9E11 - chains B and D of the 4 polymer chains in the assembly; structure by electron microscopy, 2.86 A resolution.

Chain B:
Name: Cytoplasmic dynein 1 heavy chain 1
Source organism: Homo sapiens
UniProt: Q14204 (DYHC1_HUMAN); residue numbers follow UniProt; this construct covers 1-4646
Amino-acid sequence (4646 residues; row label = number of the first residue in the row):
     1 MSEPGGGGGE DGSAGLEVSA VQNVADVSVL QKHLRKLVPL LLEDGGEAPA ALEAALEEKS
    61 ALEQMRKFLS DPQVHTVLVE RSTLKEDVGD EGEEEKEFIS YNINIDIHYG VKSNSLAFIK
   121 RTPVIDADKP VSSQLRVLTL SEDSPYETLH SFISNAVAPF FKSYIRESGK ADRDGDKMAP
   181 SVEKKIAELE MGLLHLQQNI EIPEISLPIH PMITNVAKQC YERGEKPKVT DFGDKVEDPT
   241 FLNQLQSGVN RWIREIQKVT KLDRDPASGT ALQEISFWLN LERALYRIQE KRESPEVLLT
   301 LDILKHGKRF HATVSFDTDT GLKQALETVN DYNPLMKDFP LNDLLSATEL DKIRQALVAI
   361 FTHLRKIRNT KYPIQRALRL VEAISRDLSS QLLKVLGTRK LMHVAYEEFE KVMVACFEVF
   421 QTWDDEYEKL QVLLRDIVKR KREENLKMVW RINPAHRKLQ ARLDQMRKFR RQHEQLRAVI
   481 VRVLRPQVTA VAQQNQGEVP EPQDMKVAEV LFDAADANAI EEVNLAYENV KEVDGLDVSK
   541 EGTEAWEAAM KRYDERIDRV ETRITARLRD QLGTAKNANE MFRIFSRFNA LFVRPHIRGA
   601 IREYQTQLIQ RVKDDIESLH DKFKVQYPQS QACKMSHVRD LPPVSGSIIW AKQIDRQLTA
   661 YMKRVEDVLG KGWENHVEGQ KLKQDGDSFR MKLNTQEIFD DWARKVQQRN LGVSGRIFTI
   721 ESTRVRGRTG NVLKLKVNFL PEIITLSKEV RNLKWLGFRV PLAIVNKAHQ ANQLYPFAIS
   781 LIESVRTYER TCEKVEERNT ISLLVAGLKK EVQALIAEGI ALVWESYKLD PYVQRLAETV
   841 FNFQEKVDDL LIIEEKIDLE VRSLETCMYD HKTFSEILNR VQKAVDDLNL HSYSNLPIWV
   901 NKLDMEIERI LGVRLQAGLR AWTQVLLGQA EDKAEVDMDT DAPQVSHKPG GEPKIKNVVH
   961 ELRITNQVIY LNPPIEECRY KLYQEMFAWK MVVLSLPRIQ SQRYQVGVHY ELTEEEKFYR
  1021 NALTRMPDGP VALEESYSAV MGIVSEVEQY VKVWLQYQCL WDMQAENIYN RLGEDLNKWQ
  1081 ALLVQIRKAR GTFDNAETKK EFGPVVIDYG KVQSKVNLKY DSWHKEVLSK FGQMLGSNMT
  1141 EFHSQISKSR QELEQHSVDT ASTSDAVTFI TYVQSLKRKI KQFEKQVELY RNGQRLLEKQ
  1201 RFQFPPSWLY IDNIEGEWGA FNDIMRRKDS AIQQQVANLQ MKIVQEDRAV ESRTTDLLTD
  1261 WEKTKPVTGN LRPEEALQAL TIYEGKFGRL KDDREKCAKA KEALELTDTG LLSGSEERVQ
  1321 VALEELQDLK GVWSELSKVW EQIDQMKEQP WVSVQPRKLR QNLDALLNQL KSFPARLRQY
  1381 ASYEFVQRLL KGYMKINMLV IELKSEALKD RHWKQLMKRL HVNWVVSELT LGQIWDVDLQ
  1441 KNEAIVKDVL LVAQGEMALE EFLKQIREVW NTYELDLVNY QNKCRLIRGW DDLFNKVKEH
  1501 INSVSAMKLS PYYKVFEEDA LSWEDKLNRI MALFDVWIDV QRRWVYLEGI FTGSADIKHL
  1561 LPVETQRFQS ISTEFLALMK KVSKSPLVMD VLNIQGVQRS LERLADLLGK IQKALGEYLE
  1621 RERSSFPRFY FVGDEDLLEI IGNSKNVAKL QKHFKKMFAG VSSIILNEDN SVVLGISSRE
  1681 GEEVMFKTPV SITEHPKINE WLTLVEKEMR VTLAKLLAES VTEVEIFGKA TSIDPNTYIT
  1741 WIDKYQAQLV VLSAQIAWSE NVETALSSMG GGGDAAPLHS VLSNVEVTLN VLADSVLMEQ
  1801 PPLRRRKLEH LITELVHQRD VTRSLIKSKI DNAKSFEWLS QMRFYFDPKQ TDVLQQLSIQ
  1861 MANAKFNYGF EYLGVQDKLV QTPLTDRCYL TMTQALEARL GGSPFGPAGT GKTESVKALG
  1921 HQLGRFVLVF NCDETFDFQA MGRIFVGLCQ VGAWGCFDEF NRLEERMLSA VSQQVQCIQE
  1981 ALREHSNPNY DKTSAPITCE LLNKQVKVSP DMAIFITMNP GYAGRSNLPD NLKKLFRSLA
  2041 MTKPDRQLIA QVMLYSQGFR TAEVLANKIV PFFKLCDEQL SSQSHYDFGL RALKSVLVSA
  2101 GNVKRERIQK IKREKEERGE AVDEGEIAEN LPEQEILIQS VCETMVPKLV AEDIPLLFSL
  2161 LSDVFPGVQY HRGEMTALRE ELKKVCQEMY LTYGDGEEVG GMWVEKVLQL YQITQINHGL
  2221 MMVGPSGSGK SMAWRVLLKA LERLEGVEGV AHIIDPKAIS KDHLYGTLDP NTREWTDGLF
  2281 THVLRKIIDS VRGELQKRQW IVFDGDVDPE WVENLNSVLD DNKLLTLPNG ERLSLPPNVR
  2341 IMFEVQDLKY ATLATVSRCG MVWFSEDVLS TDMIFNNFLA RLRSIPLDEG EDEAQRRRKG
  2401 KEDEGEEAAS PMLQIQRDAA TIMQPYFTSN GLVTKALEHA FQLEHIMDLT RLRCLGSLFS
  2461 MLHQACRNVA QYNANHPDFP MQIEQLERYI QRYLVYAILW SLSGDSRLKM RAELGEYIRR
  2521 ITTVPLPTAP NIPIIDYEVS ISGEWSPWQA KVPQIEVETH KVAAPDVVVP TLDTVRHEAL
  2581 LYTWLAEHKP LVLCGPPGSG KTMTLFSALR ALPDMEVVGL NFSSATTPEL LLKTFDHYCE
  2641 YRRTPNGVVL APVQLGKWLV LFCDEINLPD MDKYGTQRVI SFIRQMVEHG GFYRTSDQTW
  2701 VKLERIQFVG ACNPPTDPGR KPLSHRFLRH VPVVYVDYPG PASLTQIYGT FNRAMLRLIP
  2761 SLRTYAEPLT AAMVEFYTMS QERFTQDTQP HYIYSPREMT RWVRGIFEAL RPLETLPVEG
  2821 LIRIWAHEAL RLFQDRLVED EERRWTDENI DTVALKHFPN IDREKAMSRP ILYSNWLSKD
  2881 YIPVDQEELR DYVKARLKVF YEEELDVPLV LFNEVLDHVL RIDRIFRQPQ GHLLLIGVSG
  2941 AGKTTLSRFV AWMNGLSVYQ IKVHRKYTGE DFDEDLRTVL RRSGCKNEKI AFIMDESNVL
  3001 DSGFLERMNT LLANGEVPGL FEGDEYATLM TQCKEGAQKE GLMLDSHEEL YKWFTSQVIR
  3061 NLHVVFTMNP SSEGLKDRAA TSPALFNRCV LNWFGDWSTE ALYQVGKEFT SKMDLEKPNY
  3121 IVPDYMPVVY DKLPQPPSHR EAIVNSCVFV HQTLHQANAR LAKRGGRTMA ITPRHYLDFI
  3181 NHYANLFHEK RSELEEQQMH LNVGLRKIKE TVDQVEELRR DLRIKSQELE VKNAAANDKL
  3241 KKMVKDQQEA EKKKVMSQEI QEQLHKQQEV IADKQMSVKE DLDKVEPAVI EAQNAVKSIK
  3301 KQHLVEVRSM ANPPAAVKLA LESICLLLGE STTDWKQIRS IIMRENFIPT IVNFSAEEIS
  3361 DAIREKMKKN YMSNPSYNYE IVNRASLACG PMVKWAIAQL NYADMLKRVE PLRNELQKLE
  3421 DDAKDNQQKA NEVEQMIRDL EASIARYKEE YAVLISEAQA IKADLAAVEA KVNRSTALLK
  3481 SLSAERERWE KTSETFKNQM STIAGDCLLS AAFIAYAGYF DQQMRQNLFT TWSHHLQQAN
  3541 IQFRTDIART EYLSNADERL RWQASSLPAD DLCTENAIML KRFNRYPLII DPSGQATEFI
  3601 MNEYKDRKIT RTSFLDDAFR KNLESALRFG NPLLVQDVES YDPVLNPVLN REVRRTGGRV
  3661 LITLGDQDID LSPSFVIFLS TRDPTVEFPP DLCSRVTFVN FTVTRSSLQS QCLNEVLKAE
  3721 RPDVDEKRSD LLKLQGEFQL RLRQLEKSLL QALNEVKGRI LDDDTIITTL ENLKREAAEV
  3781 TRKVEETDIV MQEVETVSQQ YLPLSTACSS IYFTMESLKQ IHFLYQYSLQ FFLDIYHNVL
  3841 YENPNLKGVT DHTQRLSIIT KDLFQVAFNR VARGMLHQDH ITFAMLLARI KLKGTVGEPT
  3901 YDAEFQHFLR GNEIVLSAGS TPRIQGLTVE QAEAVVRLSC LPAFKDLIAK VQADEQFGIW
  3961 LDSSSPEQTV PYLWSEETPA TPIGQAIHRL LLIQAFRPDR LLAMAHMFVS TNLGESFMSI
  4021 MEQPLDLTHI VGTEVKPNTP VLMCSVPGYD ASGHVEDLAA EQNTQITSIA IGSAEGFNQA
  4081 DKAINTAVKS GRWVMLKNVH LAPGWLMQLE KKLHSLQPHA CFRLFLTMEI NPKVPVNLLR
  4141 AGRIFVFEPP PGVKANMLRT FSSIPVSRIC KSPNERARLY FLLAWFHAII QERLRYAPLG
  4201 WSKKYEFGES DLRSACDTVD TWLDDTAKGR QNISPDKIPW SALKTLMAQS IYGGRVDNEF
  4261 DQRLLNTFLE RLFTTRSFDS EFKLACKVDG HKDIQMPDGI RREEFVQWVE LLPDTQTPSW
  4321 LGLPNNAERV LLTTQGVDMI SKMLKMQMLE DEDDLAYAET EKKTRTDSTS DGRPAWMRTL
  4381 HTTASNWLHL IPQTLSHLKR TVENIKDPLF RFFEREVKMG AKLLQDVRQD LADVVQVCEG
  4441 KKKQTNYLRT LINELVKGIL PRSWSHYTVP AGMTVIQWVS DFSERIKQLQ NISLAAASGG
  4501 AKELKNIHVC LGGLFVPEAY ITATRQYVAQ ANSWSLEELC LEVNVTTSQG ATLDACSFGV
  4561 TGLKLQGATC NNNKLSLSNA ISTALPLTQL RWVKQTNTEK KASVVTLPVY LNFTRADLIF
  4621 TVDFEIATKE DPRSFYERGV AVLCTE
Unresolved in the structure: 1-1456, 2390-2409, 3243-3448, 4348-4373, 4646
Ion coordination: Mg2+ site 1: Thr1913 (together with ADP); Mg2+ site 2: Ser2231, Glu2344 (together with ATP)
Residues lining bound ligands:
  - ADP (adenosine-5'-diphosphate), molecule 1: Leu1879, Val1880, Thr1882, Thr1885, Pro1907, Ala1908, Gly1909, Thr1910, Gly1911, Lys1912, Thr1913, Glu1914, Ile2049, Leu2090, Arg2091, Lys2094, Asp2320, Asp2321, Arg2358
  - ADP, molecule 2: Val2567, Val2568, Val2569, Thr2571, Thr2574, Pro2596, Pro2597, Gly2598, Ser2599, Gly2600, Lys2601, Thr2602, Met2603, Pro2739, Ile2747, Tyr2748, Phe2751, Pro2796, Arg2797, Thr2800
  - ADP, molecule 3: Val2907, Pro2908, Leu2909, Val2910, Phe2912, Val2915, Val2938, Ser2939, Gly2940, Ala2941, Gly2942, Lys2943, Thr2944, Thr2945, Trp3097, Arg3174, Leu3177, Asn3650
  - ATP (adenosine-5'-triphosphate): Leu2191, Thr2192, Trp2203, Pro2225, Ser2226, Gly2227, Ser2228, Gly2229, Lys2230, Ser2231, Met2232, Glu2344, Leu2369, Met2373, Ile2374, Asn2377, Leu2452, Arg2684, Glu2688, Arg2726, Arg2729
Swiss-Prot annotation at these positions:
  - binding site (ATP): Gly1906 to Thr1913, Gly2224 to Ser2231, Gly2595 to Thr2602, Gly2937 to Thr2944
  - modified residue: Ser2 (N-acetylserine), Ser70 (Phosphoserine), Lys1125 (N6-acetyllysine), Ser1230 (Phosphoserine), Lys3480 (N6-acetyllysine), Ser4162 (Phosphoserine), Lys4283 (N6-acetyllysine), Thr4366 (Phosphothreonine), Ser4368 (Phosphoserine)
  - natural variant: Glu94 (E94K: Found in a patient with spinal muscular atrophy; uncertain significance), Lys129 (K129I: In CDCBM13), Arg264 (R264L: In SMALED1), His306 (H306R: In CMT2O and SMALED1), Ile584 (I584L: In SMALED1), Arg598 (R598C: In CMT2O and SMALED1), Thr659 to Met662 (deletion: In CDCBM13), Lys671 (K671E: In SMALED1), Pro776 (P776L: In SMALED1), Tyr970 (Y970C: In SMALED1), Gly1132 (G1132E: In SMALED1), Gln1194 (Q1194R: In CMT2O), 9 further natural variant entries in UniProt

Chain D:
Name: Platelet-activating factor acetylhydrolase IB subunit beta
Source organism: Homo sapiens
UniProt: P43034 (LIS1_HUMAN); residues 1-410 here = UniProt positions 1-410
Amino-acid sequence (410 residues; each row starts with the number of its first residue):
     1 MVLSQRQRDE LNRAIADYLR SNGYEEAYSV FKKEAELDVN EELDKKYAGL LEKKWTSVIR
    61 LQKKVMELES KLNEAKEEFT SGGPLGQKRD PKEWIPRPPE KYALSGHRSP VTRVIFHPVF
   121 SVMVSASEDA TIKVWDYETG DFERTLKGHT DSVQDISFDH SGKLLASCSA DMTIKLWDFQ
   181 GFECIRTMHG HDHNVSSVAI MPNGDHIVSA SRDKTIKMWE VQTGYCVKTF TGHREWVRMV
   241 RPNQDGTLIA SCSNDQTVRV WVVATKECKA ELREHEHVVE CISWAPESSY SSISEATGSE
   301 TKKSGKPGPF LLSGSRDKTI KMWDVSTGMC LMTLVGHDNW VRGVLFHSGG KFILSCADDK
   361 TLRVWDYKNK RCMKTLNAHE HFVTSLDFHK TAPYVVTGSV DQTVKVWECR
Unresolved in the structure: 1-91
Swiss-Prot annotation at these positions:
  - region: Met1 to Asp38 (Required for self-association and interaction with PAFAH1B2 and PAFAH1B3), Phe388 to Arg410 (Interaction with NDEL1)
  - modified residue: Lys53 (N6-acetyllysine), Ser109 (Phosphoserine)
  - natural variant: Phe31 (F31S: In LIS1), His149 (H149R: In LIS1), Gly162 (G162S: In LIS1), Ser169 (S169P: In SBH), Arg241 (R241P: In SBH), His277 (H277P: In LIS1), Asp317 (D317H: In LIS1)

Chain B / chain D interface:
Contacting residue pairs (15; chain B residue first):
  Lys3112(B) with Asp178(D); Cys184(D)
  Asp3114(B) with Ile185(D); Arg186(D); Thr187(D)
  Pro3118(B) with Tyr225(D), hydrophobic
  Arg3191(B) with Cys184(D)
  Glu3195(B) with Gly148(D); Lys175(D), salt bridge
  Gln3198(B) with Thr150(D)
  Met3199(B) with Ala130(D), hydrophobic; Thr150(D)
  Asn3202(B) with Thr150(D)
  Arg3206(B) with Asp151(D), salt bridge
  Phe3496(B) with Thr150(D)
Interface residues without a listed pair, chain B (13 interface residues in all): Met3113, Glu3116, Lys3757
Interface residues without a listed pair, chain D (14 interface residues in all): Asp129, Lys147, Gln402

In short:
The interface between chain B and chain D involves 13 residues on one side and 14 on the other; the contacts
include 2 salt bridges. Polar pairs include Glu3195(B)-Lys175(D) and Arg3206(B)-Asp151(D). Ligands of chain B:
3 copies of ADP and ATP.
Chain B is Cytoplasmic dynein 1 heavy chain 1 and chain D is Platelet-activating factor acetylhydrolase IB
subunit beta, both from Homo sapiens; the structure, Dimeric motor domains from phi-like dynein-1 bound to a
Lis1 dimer under Lis1 condition, was determined by electron microscopy, deposited together with 9E0Z, 9E10,
9E12, 9E13 and 9E14.
